Entry 7KSZ (X-ray diffraction, 1.42 A resolution); this record covers chains A and T of the 4 polymer chains in the assembly.

# Chain A
Protein: DNA-directed DNA/RNA polymerase mu
Organism: Homo sapiens
Notes: EC 2.7.7.7
UniProtKB: Q9NP87 (DPOLM_HUMAN); numbering as in UniProt; present here: 127-397, 410-494
Sequence (356 residues; numbered 127 to 494; 12 numbers in that range are skipped by the numbering (no residue carries them; nothing is unmodelled there); the number before each row is that of its first residue):
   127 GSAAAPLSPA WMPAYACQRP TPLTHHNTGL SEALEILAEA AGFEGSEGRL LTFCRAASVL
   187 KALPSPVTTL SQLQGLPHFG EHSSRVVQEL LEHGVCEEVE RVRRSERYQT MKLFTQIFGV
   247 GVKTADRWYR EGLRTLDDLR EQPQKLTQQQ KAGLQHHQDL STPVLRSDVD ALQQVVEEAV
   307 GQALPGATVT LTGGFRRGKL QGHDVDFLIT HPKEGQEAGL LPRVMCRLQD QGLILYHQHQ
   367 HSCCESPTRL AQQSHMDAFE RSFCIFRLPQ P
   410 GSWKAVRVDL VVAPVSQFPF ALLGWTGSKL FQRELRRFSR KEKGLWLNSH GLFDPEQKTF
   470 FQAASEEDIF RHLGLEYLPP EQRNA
Not modelled in the structure: 127-137, 365-384
Sequence notes: conflict Ser128 (Pro in Q9NP87), Ala129 (Arg in Q9NP87), Ala130 (Lys in Q9NP87), Ala131 (Gly in Q9NP87), Gly410 (Pro in Q9NP87)
Covalent attachments: 2,3-dihydroxy-1,4-dithiobutane (DTT) linked to Cys180
Bound ions: Na+: Thr241, Ile243, Val246 (shared with 1 residue of chain P); Ca2+ site 1: Asp330, Asp332 (together with 2'-deoxyguanosine-5'-triphosphate); Ca2+ site 2: Asp330, Asp332, Asp418 (together with 2'-deoxyguanosine-5'-triphosphate) (shared with 1 residue of chain P)
Residues lining bound ligands: 2'-deoxyguanosine-5'-triphosphate (DGT): Thr241, Gln242, Gly319, Gly320, Arg323, Lys325, Gln327, Gly328, His329, Asp330, Asp332, Lys438
Swiss-Prot annotation at these positions:
  - region: Arg323 to Asp332 (Involved in ssDNA binding)
  - binding site (Mg(2+)): Asp330, Asp332, Asp418
  - site: Gly433 (Responsible for the low discrimination between dNTP and rNTP)
Reported in the primary citation:
  - mutagenesis - K438D (37- and 23-fold): decreased catalytic activity on 2'-deoxyguanosine-5'-triphosphate
  - mutagenesis - K438D: unchanged catalytic activity on presence of Mn2+
  - mutagenesis - R445A: increased catalytic activity on dGTP misinsertion
  - mutagenesis - K438D: decreased catalytic activity on Mg2+-dependent dGTP:At
  - mutagenesis - K438D (23-fold): decreased catalytic activity on :Ct insertion

# Chain T
Molecule: 9-nt DNA strand
Sequence (9 nucleotides; row label = number of the first residue in the row):
     1 CGGCATACG

# Interface between chain A and chain T
Contacting residue pairs (22):
  Gly174(A) - DC4(T)  base contact
  Leu177(A) - DC4(T)  phosphate contact
  Leu177(A) - DA5(T)  phosphate contact
  Phe385(A) - DG9(T)  phosphate contact
  Glu386(A) - DC8(T)  sugar contact
  Glu386(A) - DG9(T)  hydrogen bond to the phosphate
  Arg387(A) - DA7(T)  hydrogen bond to the base
  Arg387(A) - DC8(T)  hydrogen bond to the sugar
  Arg387(A) - DG9(T)  hydrogen bond to the phosphate
  Lys438(A) - DA5(T)  base contact
  Arg442(A) - DA5(T)  salt bridge to the phosphate
  Arg445(A) - DA5(T)  hydrogen bond to the base
  Arg445(A) - DT6(T)  hydrogen bond to the sugar
  Arg446(A) - DA5(T)  sugar contact
  Arg449(A) - DT6(T)  salt bridge to the phosphate
  Lys450(A) - DG3(T)  hydrogen bond to the phosphate
  Lys450(A) - DC4(T)  salt bridge to the phosphate
  Leu456(A) - DT6(T)  sugar contact
  Asn457(A) - DT6(T)  phosphate contact
  Asn457(A) - DA7(T)  hydrogen bond to the phosphate
  His459(A) - DA7(T)  hydrogen bond to the phosphate
  His459(A) - DC8(T)  salt bridge to the phosphate
Interface residues without a listed pair, chain A (16 interface residues in all): Arg181, Phe389

# In short
16 residues of chain A face 7 of chain T across their interface; the contacts include 9 hydrogen bonds and 4
salt bridges. Among the polar pairs are Arg387(A)-DA7(T), Arg445(A)-DA5(T) and Arg387(A)-DC8(T). From the
paper: K438D of chain A reduces catalytic activity on 2'-deoxyguanosine-5'-triphosphate; R445A of chain A
increases catalytic activity on dGTP misinsertion.
Chain A is DNA-directed DNA/RNA polymerase mu (Homo sapiens) and chain T is a 9-nt DNA strand; the structure,
DNA Polymerase Mu, dGTP:At Pre-Catalytic Ground State Ternary Complex, 10 mM Ca2+ (960min), was determined by
X-ray diffraction, deposited together with 7KSS, 7KST, 7KSU, 7KSV, 7KSW, 7KSX and 25 further entries.
